Entry 3X1V (X-ray diffraction, 2.92 A resolution); this record covers chains G and H of the 10 polymer chains in the assembly.

== Chain G ==
Molecule: Histone H2A type 1-B/E
Organism: Homo sapiens
UniProtKB: P04908 (H2A1B_HUMAN); residues 1-129 here correspond to UniProt positions 2-130 (UniProt number = residue number + 1)
Chain sequence (129 residues; each row starts with the number of its first residue):
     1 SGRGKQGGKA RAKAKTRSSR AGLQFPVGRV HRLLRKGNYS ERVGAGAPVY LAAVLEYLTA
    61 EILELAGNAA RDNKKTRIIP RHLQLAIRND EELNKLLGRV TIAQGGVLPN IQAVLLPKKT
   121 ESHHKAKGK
Unresolved in the structure: 1-10, 120-129
Curated features (UniProtKB/Swiss-Prot):
  - modified residue: S1 (N-acetylserine), R3 (Citrulline), K5 (N6-(2-hydroxyisobutyryl)lysine), K9 (N6-(2-hydroxyisobutyryl)lysine), K13 (N6-(beta-hydroxybutyryl)lysine), K36 (N6-(2-hydroxyisobutyryl)lysine), K74 (N6-(2-hydroxyisobutyryl)lysine), K75 (N6-(2-hydroxyisobutyryl)lysine), K95 (N6-(2-hydroxyisobutyryl)lysine), Q104 (N5-methylglutamine), K118 (N6-(2-hydroxyisobutyryl)lysine), K119 (N6-crotonyllysine), T120 (Phosphothreonine), K125 (N6-crotonyllysine)
  - cross-link (Glycyl lysine isopeptide (Lys-Gly)): K13 (interchain with G-Cter in ubiquitin), K15 (interchain with G-Cter in ubiquitin), K119 (interchain with G-Cter in ubiquitin)

== Chain H ==
Molecule: Histone H2B type 1-A
Organism: Mus musculus
UniProtKB: P70696 (H2B1A_MOUSE); residues 0-125 here correspond to UniProt positions 2-127 (UniProt number = residue number + 2)
Chain sequence (126 residues; row label = number of the first residue in the row; numbering starts at 0):
     0 PEVAVKGATI SKKGFKKAVT KTQKKEGRKR KRCRKESYSI YIYKVLKQVH PDTGISSKAM
    60 SIMNSFVTDI FERIASEASR LAHYNKRSTI TSREIQTAVR LLLPGELAKH AVSEGTKAVT
   120 KYTSSK
Unresolved in the structure: 0-31
Curated features (UniProtKB/Swiss-Prot):
  - modified residue: P0 (N-acetylproline), K5 (N6-acetyllysine), K11 (N6-acetyllysine), K12 (N6-acetyllysine), K15 (N6-acetyllysine), K16 (N6-acetyllysine), K20 (N6-acetyllysine), K23 (N6-acetyllysine), K34 (N6-crotonyllysine), S36 (Phosphoserine), K43 (N6-lactoyllysine), K46 (N6-methyllysine), K57 (N6,N6-dimethyllysine), R79 (Dimethylated arginine), K85 (N6,N6,N6-trimethyllysine), R86 (Omega-N-methylarginine), R92 (Omega-N-methylarginine), K108 (N6-lactoyllysine), T115 (Phosphothreonine), K116 (N6-lactoyllysine) and 1 more in UniProt
  - cross-link (Glycyl lysine isopeptide (Lys-Gly)): K5 (interchain with G-Cter in SUMO2), K20 (interchain with G-Cter in SUMO2), K34 (interchain with G-Cter in ubiquitin), K120 (interchain with G-Cter in ubiquitin)

== Chain G / chain H interface ==
Contacting residue pairs - 112 pairs, chain G then chain H:
  R20(G) - K120(H)
  R20(G) - Y121(H)
  R20(G) - S124(H)
  R20(G) - K125(H)  hydrogen bond (side chain-backbone)
  A21(G) - A117(H)
  A21(G) - K120(H)
  L23(G) - A117(H)  hydrophobic
  Q24(G) - Y40(H)
  Q24(G) - K43(H)
  Q24(G) - V44(H)
  Q24(G) - Q47(H)
  F25(G) - Y40(H)
  F25(G) - V44(H)  hydrophobic
  F25(G) - V66(H)  hydrophobic
  P26(G) - Y40(H)
  R29(G) - E35(H)  salt bridge
  R29(G) - S36(H)  hydrogen bond (side chain-backbone)
  R29(G) - Y40(H)
  V30(G) - F70(H)  hydrophobic
  R32(G) - E35(H)  salt bridge
  L33(G) - Y37(H)
  L33(G) - F70(H)  hydrophobic
  L34(G) - F70(H)  hydrophobic
  Y39(G) - E71(H)
  Y39(G) - A74(H)  hydrophobic
  Y39(G) - S75(H)
  Y39(G) - S78(H)  hydrogen bond (backbone-side chain)
  Y39(G) - H82(H)
  Y39(G) - I89(H)  hydrophobic
  S40(G) - S87(H)
  S40(G) - I89(H)
  E41(G) - S87(H)  hydrogen bond (backbone-backbone)
  R42(G) - S87(H)  hydrogen bond (backbone-backbone)
  R42(G) - T88(H)
  R42(G) - I89(H)  hydrogen bond (backbone-backbone)
  V43(G) - I89(H)
  G44(G) - T88(H)
  G44(G) - I89(H)  hydrogen bond (backbone-backbone)
  G46(G) - S91(H)
  G46(G) - V118(H)
  A47(G) - I89(H)
  A47(G) - T90(H)
  A47(G) - S91(H)
  A47(G) - I94(H)
  V49(G) - A117(H)
  V49(G) - V118(H)
  V49(G) - Y121(H)  hydrophobic
  Y50(G) - S91(H)
  Y50(G) - I94(H)  hydrophobic
  Y50(G) - Q95(H)  hydrogen bond
  Y50(G) - V111(H)  hydrogen bond (side chain-backbone)
  Y50(G) - G114(H)
  Y50(G) - T115(H)
  L51(G) - F70(H)  hydrophobic
  L51(G) - I73(H)  hydrophobic
  A53(G) - G114(H)
  A53(G) - A117(H)  hydrophobic
  V54(G) - V98(H)  hydrophobic
  V54(G) - A110(H)
  L55(G) - F70(H)  hydrophobic
  E56(G) - V44(H)
  Y57(G) - L106(H)
  Y57(G) - H109(H)
  Y57(G) - A110(H)
  Y57(G) - E113(H)
  L58(G) - F65(H)  hydrophobic
  L58(G) - L102(H)  hydrophobic
  L58(G) - L106(H)  hydrophobic
  T59(G) - M62(H)
  T59(G) - V66(H)
  A60(G) - V44(H)  hydrophobic
  I62(G) - F65(H)  hydrophobic
  L63(G) - I41(H)
  L63(G) - L45(H)  hydrophobic
  L63(G) - H49(H)
  E64(G) - V48(H)
  E64(G) - H49(H)  salt bridge
  G67(G) - H49(H)
  N68(G) - H49(H)  hydrogen bond
  R71(G) - H49(H)  hydrogen bond
  R71(G) - T52(H)
  T76(G) - D51(H)
  T76(G) - T52(H)
  T76(G) - G53(H)  hydrogen bond (backbone-backbone)
  R77(G) - G53(H)
  R77(G) - I54(H)
  I78(G) - T52(H)
  I78(G) - G53(H)  hydrogen bond (backbone-backbone)
  I78(G) - I54(H)
  I78(G) - S55(H)  hydrogen bond (backbone-backbone)
  I78(G) - A58(H)
  I79(G) - S55(H)
  I79(G) - A58(H)
  P80(G) - S55(H)
  P80(G) - A58(H)
  P80(G) - I61(H)  hydrophobic
  L83(G) - A58(H)
  L83(G) - I61(H)  hydrophobic
  L83(G) - M62(H)  hydrophobic
  E92(G) - P103(H)
  E92(G) - G104(H)
  E92(G) - E105(H)  hydrogen bond (side chain-backbone)
  E92(G) - L106(H)
  L93(G) - L106(H)  hydrophobic
  L96(G) - I69(H)  hydrophobic
  L96(G) - R72(H)  hydrogen bond (backbone-side chain)
  L96(G) - L102(H)  hydrophobic
  L97(G) - F65(H)  hydrophobic
  L97(G) - R72(H)
  V100(G) - R72(H)
  I102(G) - I61(H)  hydrophobic
  A103(G) - I61(H)
Other interface residues (no listed pair), chain G (53 interface residues in all): R17, S19, G22, A45
Other interface residues (no listed pair), chain H (58 interface residues in all): K57, D68, L101

== In short ==
53 residues of chain G face 58 of chain H across their interface, with 16 hydrogen bonds and 3 salt bridges.
Polar pairs include R29(G)-E35(H), R32(G)-E35(H) and E64(G)-H49(H).
Chain G is Histone H2A type 1-B/E (Homo sapiens) and chain H is Histone H2B type 1-A (Mus musculus); the
structure, Crystal structure of nucleosome core particle in the presence of histone variant involved in
reprogramming, was determined by X-ray diffraction together with 3X1S, 3X1T and 3X1U from the same study.
